6RMQ - chain A; structure by X-ray diffraction, 3.00 A resolution.

[Chain A]
Protein: HTH-type transcriptional regulator DdrOC
From: Deinococcus deserti
Reference sequence: C1CYP4 (DDROC_DEIDV); residue numbers follow UniProt; this construct covers 1-129
Chain sequence (129 residues; numbered 1 to 129; the number before each row is that of its first residue):
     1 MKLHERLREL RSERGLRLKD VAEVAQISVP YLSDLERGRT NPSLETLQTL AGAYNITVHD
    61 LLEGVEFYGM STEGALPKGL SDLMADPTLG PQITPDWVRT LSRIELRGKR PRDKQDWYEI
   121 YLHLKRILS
Not modelled in the structure: 1, 68-72, 129
Sequence notes: engineered mutation Mse70 (Ala in C1CYP4), Mse84 (Ile in C1CYP4)
Modified positions: Mse1 (selenomethionine); Mse70 (selenomethionine); Mse84 (selenomethionine)
What the authors report for this chain:
  - mutagenesis - Y121A: abolished growth
  - mutagenesis - D96R, R107D, E119A, E119A/H123A: unchanged growth
  - mutagenesis - D96R: increased expression
  - mutagenesis - D96R: decreased binding to DNA

[Overview]
The paper reports that Y121A abolishes growth; D96R increases expression; 5 substitutions were tested in all.
Chain A is HTH-type transcriptional regulator DdrOC (Deinococcus deserti); the structure, Crystal structure of
a selenomethionine-substituted A70M I84M mutant of the essential repressor DdrO from radiation
resistant-Deinococcus ..., was determined by X-ray diffraction together with 6RNX, 6RNZ and 6RO6 from the same
study.
